PDB entry 6OQW | electron microscopy, 3.10 A resolution | chains C and E of the 22 polymer chains in the assembly

# Chain C
Molecule: ATP synthase subunit alpha
Source organism: Escherichia coli 2-427-07_S4_C3
Notes: EC 7.1.2.2
UniProt: A0A073FQ32 (A0A073FQ32_ECOLX); numbering as in UniProt (aligned over 1-513)
Amino-acid sequence (513 residues; each row starts with the number of its first residue):
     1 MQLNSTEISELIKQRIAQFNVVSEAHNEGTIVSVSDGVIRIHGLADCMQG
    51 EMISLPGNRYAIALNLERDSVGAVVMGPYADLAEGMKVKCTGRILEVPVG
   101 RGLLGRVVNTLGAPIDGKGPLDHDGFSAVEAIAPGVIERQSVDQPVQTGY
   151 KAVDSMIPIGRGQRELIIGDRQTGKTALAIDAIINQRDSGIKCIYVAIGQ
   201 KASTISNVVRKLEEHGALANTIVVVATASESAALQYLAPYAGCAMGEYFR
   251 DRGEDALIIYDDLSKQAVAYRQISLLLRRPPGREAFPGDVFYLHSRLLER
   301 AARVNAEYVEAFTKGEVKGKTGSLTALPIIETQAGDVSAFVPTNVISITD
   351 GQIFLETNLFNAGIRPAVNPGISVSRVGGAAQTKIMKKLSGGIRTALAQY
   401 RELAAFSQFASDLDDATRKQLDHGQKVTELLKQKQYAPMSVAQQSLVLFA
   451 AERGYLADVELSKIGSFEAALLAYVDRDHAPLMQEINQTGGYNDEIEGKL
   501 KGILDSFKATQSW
Disordered / not traced: 1, 512-513
Bound ions: Mg2+: Thr176 (together with ATP)
Ligand contacts:
  - ADP (adenosine-5'-diphosphate): Val374, Ser375, Arg376, Arg394
  - ATP (adenosine-5'-triphosphate): Arg171, Gln172, Thr173, Gly174, Lys175, Thr176, Ala177, Glu331, Phe360, Arg365, Pro366, Gln433, Lys434, Gln435

# Chain E
Molecule: ATP synthase subunit beta
Source organism: Escherichia coli Xuzhou21
Notes: EC 7.1.2.2
UniProt: A0A0F6CB56 (A0A0F6CB56_ECOLX); residues 0-459 here correspond to UniProt positions 1-460 (UniProt number = residue number + 1)
Amino-acid sequence (471 residues; each row starts with the number of its first residue; numbers below 1 keep their minus sign (Met-11 is residue -11)):
   -11 MRGSHHHHHHGMATGKIVQVIGAVVDVEFPQDAVPRVYDALEVQNGNERL
    39 VLEVQQQLGGGIVRTIAMGSSDGLRRGLDVKDLEHPIEVPVGKATLGRIM
    89 NVLGEPVDMKGEIGEEERWAIHRAAPSYEELSNSQELLETGIKVIDLMAP
   139 FAKGGKVGLFGGAGVGKTVNMMELIRNIAIEHSGYSVFAGVGERTREGND
   189 FYHEMTDSNVIDKVSLVYGQMNEPPGNRLRVALTGLTMAEKFRDEGRDVL
   239 LFVDNIYRYTLAGTEVSALLGRMPSAVGYQPTLAEEMGVLQERITSTKTG
   289 SITSVQAVYVPADDLTDPSPATTFAHLDATVVLSRQIASLGIYPAVDPLD
   339 STSRQLDPLVVGQEHYDTARGVQSILQRYQELKDIIAILGMDELSEEDKL
   389 VVARARKIQRFLSQPFFVAEVFTGSPGKYVSLKDTIRGFKGIMEGEYDHL
   439 PEQAFYMVGSIEEAVEKAKKL
Disordered / not traced: -11 to -1
Sequence notes: initiating methionine (-11); expression tag (-10 to -1); conflict Ala137 (Cys138 in A0A0F6CB56)
Ligand contacts: ADP (adenosine-5'-diphosphate): Ala151, Gly152, Val153, Gly154, Lys155, Thr156, Val157, Tyr331, Phe404, Ala407, Phe410, Thr411

# Interface between chain C and chain E
Residue-residue contacts (51):
  Ile8(C) - Gly48(E)
  Ser9(C) - Gln19(E)
  Glu10(C) - Gln19(E)
  Val32(C) - Leu46(E)
  Val32(C) - Gly47(E)
  Ser33(C) - Gln45(E)
  Val34(C) - Gln44(E)
  Val34(C) - Gln45(E)  hydrogen bond (backbone-backbone)
  Ser35(C) - Gln44(E)
  Asp36(C) - Gln44(E)
  Asp36(C) - Arg260(E)  salt bridge
  Ala80(C) - Arg24(E)
  Ala80(C) - Val25(E)
  Asp81(C) - Arg24(E)
  Leu82(C) - Gln45(E)  hydrogen bond (backbone-side chain)
  Ala83(C) - Gln45(E)
  Glu84(C) - Gln45(E)  hydrogen bond (backbone-side chain)
  Glu84(C) - Leu46(E)
  Glu84(C) - Gly47(E)
  Glu84(C) - Gly48(E)  hydrogen bond (side chain-backbone)
  Glu84(C) - Gly49(E)  hydrogen bond (side chain-backbone)
  Ile115(C) - Tyr116(E)  hydrophobic
  Arg171(C) - Phe312(E)
  Gln172(C) - Arg342(E)
  Lys201(C) - Glu280(E)
  Lys201(C) - His314(E)  hydrogen bond (side chain-backbone)
  Lys201(C) - Asp316(E)  salt bridge
  Ala202(C) - Leu119(E)  hydrophobic
  Ala202(C) - Glu280(E)
  Ser206(C) - Tyr116(E)
  Val209(C) - Tyr116(E)
  Arg210(C) - Asn121(E)
  Arg210(C) - Ser122(E)
  Ala228(C) - Glu280(E)
  Ser229(C) - Glu280(E)
  Ala232(C) - Glu273(E)
  Arg271(C) - Ser263(E)
  Arg271(C) - Ala264(E)
  Gln272(C) - Pro269(E)
  Gln272(C) - Thr270(E)
  Gln272(C) - Glu273(E)  hydrogen bond
  Leu275(C) - Pro269(E)  hydrophobic
  Leu276(C) - Arg260(E)
  Arg278(C) - Gly259(E)  hydrogen bond (side chain-backbone)
  Arg278(C) - Met261(E)
  Arg279(C) - Met261(E)
  Pro281(C) - Met261(E)
  Ala285(C) - Ser263(E)
  Ala285(C) - Ala264(E)  hydrophobic
  Gln333(C) - Ala309(E)
  Ala334(C) - Thr304(E)
Interface residues without a listed pair, chain C (44 interface residues in all): Tyr79, Val107, Ser203, Ile205, Asn207, Lys211, Thr227, Ser231, Val268, Glu284
Interface residues without a listed pair, chain E (42 interface residues in all): Val22, Tyr26, Ile50, Ala113, Glu117, Ser120, Gln123, Pro262, Ala272, Gly276, Val277, Thr283, Ala313, Leu347

# Summary
Chain C and chain E form an interface of 44 and 42 residues respectively; the contacts include 8 hydrogen
bonds and 2 salt bridges. Among the polar pairs are Asp36(C)-Arg260(E), Lys201(C)-Asp316(E) and
Leu82(C)-Gln45(E). Bound to chain C: ATP and ADP. Ligands of chain E: ADP.
Chain C is ATP synthase subunit alpha (Escherichia coli 2-427-07_S4_C3) and chain E is ATP synthase subunit
beta (Escherichia coli Xuzhou21); the structure, E. coli ATP synthase State 3a, was determined by electron
microscopy, deposited together with 6OQR, 6OQS, 6OQT, 6OQU, 6OQV, 6PQV and 3 further entries.
